3GPJ - chains E and F of the 28 polymer chains in the assembly; structure by X-ray diffraction, 2.70 A resolution.

Chain E:
Name: Proteasome component PRE5
From: Saccharomyces cerevisiae
Notes: EC 3.4.25.1; fragment: sequence database residues 2-234
UniProt: P40302 (PSA1_YEAST); the construct has insertions or renumbered stretches relative to UniProt, so the offset changes along the chain: 4-60 = UniProt 2-58; 63-180 = UniProt 59-176; 183-204 = UniProt 183-204; 210-233 = UniProt 211-234
Chain sequence (233 residues; each row starts with the number of its first residue; note: 7 numbers in that range are skipped by the numbering (no residue carries them; nothing is unmodelled there); a row labelled like 18A-18F holds insertion residues (18A, then the next letters in order)):
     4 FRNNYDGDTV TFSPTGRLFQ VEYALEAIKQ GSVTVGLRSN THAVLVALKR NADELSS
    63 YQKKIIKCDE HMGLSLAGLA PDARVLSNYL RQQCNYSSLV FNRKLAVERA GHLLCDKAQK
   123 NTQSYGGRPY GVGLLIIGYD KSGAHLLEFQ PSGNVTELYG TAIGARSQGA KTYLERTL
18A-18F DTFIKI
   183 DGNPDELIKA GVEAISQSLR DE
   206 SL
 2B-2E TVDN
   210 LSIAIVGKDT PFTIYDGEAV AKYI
UniProt features mapped onto this chain:
  - modified residue: Ser16 (Phosphoserine)
  - cross-link: Lys191 (Glycyl lysine isopeptide (Lys-Gly) (interchain with G-Cter in ubiquitin))

Chain F:
Name: Proteasome component C1
From: Saccharomyces cerevisiae
Notes: EC 3.4.25.1; fragment: sequence database residues 5-248
UniProt: P21242 (PSA3_YEAST); the construct lacks a stretch of the UniProt sequence and is renumbered around it, so the offset changes along the chain: 5-180 = UniProt 5-180; 184-199 = UniProt 187-202; 201-206 = UniProt 203-208; 207-218 = UniProt 211-222; 1 more segments
Chain sequence (244 residues; row label = number of the first residue in the row; note: 4 numbers in that range are skipped by the numbering (no residue carries them; nothing is unmodelled there); a row labelled like 18A-18F holds insertion residues (18A, then the next letters in order)):
     5 GTGYDLSNSV FSPDGRNFQV EYAVKAVENG TTSIGIKCND GVVFAVEKLI TSKLLVPQKN
    65 VKIQVVDRHI GCVYSGLIPD GRHLVNRGRE EAASFKKLYK TPIPIPAFAD RLGQYVQAHT
   125 LYNSVRPFGV STIFGGVDKN GAHLYMLEPS GSYWGYKGAA TGKGRQSAKA ELEKLV
18A-18F DHHPEG
   184 LSAREAVKQA AKIIYL
   201 AHEDNK
20B-20C EK
   207 DFELEISWCS LS
21A-21C ETN
   219 GLHKFVKGDL LQEAIDFAQK EIN

How chain E and chain F interact:
Contacting residue pairs - 60 pairs, chain E then chain F:
  Asn7(E) with Leu10(F)
  Tyr8(E) with Asp9(F), hydrogen bond; Leu10(F), hydrophobic
  Thr12(E) with Arg130(F)
  Val13(E) with Asn127(F); Ser128(F); Val129(F); Arg130(F)
  Thr14(E) with Leu10(F); Gln23(F)
  Phe15(E) with Gln23(F), hydrogen bond (backbone-side chain); Tyr26(F); Ala27(F), hydrophobic; Leu81(F), hydrophobic; Arg130(F); Pro131(F)
  Ser16(E) with Tyr26(F)
  Pro17(E) with Tyr26(F), hydrophobic; Lys29(F)
  Thr18(E) with Lys29(F)
  Gly19(E) with Tyr26(F); Lys29(F); Ala30(F)
  Leu21(E) with Leu81(F), hydrophobic; Arg130(F)
  His114(E) with Arg86(F), hydrogen bond
  Cys117(E) with Arg86(F)
  Asp118(E) with Arg86(F), salt bridge; Asn90(F)
  Gln121(E) with Pro83(F); Asp84(F); His87(F), hydrogen bond
  Thr124(E) with Arg130(F), hydrogen bond (backbone-side chain)
  Gln125(E) with His87(F); His123(F); Val129(F); Arg130(F), hydrogen bond (backbone-backbone); Phe132(F)
  Ser126(E) with Ser128(F)
  Tyr127(E) with Ser128(F), hydrogen bond (backbone-backbone)
  Ser154(E) with Pro83(F)
  Gly155(E) with Pro83(F)
  Asn156(E) with Pro83(F)
  Thr158(E) with Asn64(F)
  Glu159(E) with Leu59(F); Val60(F), hydrogen bond (backbone-backbone); Lys63(F); Asn64(F), hydrogen bond (backbone-side chain)
  Leu160(E) with Leu58(F); Leu59(F), hydrophobic; Val60(F)
  Tyr161(E) with Lys57(F); Leu58(F), hydrogen bond (backbone-backbone); Val60(F), hydrophobic; Pro61(F)
  Gly162(E) with Leu58(F)
  Lys173(E) with Leu58(F)
  Glu177(E) with Ser56(F); Lys57(F)
  Leu180(E) with Lys57(F)
Interface residues without a listed pair, chain E (34 interface residues in all): Arg41, Glu110, Val157, Leu176
Interface residues without a listed pair, chain F (30 interface residues in all): Ile82, Gly133

In short:
Chain E and chain F form an interface of 34 and 30 residues respectively; the contacts include 10 hydrogen
bonds and 1 salt bridge. Polar contacts include Asp118(E)-Arg86(F), Tyr8(E)-Asp9(F) and Phe15(E)-Gln23(F).
Here chain E is Proteasome component PRE5 and chain F is Proteasome component C1, both from Saccharomyces
cerevisiae. Entry 3GPJ (Crystal structure of the yeast 20S proteasome in complex with syringolin B) was
determined by X-ray diffraction.
